2C2Z - chains A and B of the 3 polymer chains in the assembly; structure by X-ray diffraction, 1.95 A resolution.

[Chain A]
Molecule: Caspase-8 P18 subunit
Source organism: Homo sapiens
Notes: EC 3.4.22.-; fragment: alpha sub-unit, residues 218-374
Reference sequence: Q14790 (CASP8_HUMAN); residue numbers follow UniProt; this construct covers 218-374
Amino-acid sequence (159 residues; each row starts with the number of its first residue):
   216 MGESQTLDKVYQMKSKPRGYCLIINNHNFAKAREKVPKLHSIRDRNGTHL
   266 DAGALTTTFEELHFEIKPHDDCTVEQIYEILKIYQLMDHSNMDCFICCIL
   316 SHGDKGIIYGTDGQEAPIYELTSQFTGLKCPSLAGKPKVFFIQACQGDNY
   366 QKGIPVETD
Disordered / not traced: 216-222, 373-374
Curated features (UniProtKB/Swiss-Prot):
  - active site: His317, Cys360
  - site: Asp374 (Cleavage)
  - modified residue: Lys224 (N6-acetyllysine), Tyr334 (Phosphotyrosine)

[Chain B]
Molecule: Caspase-8 P10 subunit
Source organism: Homo sapiens
Notes: EC 3.4.22.-; fragment: beta-subunit, residues 376-479
Reference sequence: Q14790 (CASP8_HUMAN); residue numbers follow UniProt; this construct covers 376-479
Amino-acid sequence (106 residues; numbered 374 to 479; the number before each row is that of its first residue):
   374 MAEEQPYLEMDLSSPQTRYIPDEADFLLGMATVNNCVSYRNPAEGTWYIQ
   424 SLCQSLRERCPRGDDILTILTEVNYEVSNKDDKKNMGKQMPQPTFTLRKK
   474 LVFPSD
Disordered / not traced: 374-389
Residues lining bound ligands: dithiane diol (DTD): Glu396, Phe399, Leu401, Gln465, Thr467, Phe468, Thr469
Curated features (UniProtKB/Swiss-Prot):
  - site: Asp384, Leu385 (Cleavage)
  - modified residue: Tyr380 (Phosphotyrosine), Ser387 (Phosphoserine), Arg413 (Microbial infection: ADP-riboxanated arginine)

[How chain A and chain B interact]
Pairs across the interface (108):
  Asp223(A) with Lys473(B)
  Lys224(A) with Lys472(B); Lys473(B), hydrogen bond (backbone-backbone)
  Val225(A) with Lys472(B); Lys473(B); Val475(B), hydrophobic
  Tyr226(A) with Asp398(B), hydrogen bond; Leu470(B); Arg471(B), hydrogen bond (side chain-backbone); Lys472(B); Lys473(B), hydrogen bond (backbone-backbone)
  Met228(A) with Leu474(B), hydrophobic; Val475(B); Pro477(B)
  Lys231(A) with Asp479(B), hydrogen bond (side chain-backbone)
  Arg233(A) with Pro477(B), hydrogen bond (side chain-backbone); Asp479(B), hydrogen bond (side chain-backbone)
  Arg260(A) with Arg413(B)
  Asn261(A) with Arg413(B), hydrogen bond (backbone-side chain); Pro415(B)
  Gly262(A) with Pro415(B)
  Leu265(A) with Ala416(B); Glu417(B); Gly418(B); Gln423(B), hydrogen bond (backbone-side chain)
  Asp266(A) with Gly418(B); Thr419(B), hydrogen bond; Ile422(B); Gln423(B), hydrogen bond
  Ala269(A) with Gln423(B); Cys426(B); Arg430(B), hydrogen bond (backbone-side chain)
  Leu270(A) with Ile422(B), hydrophobic; Cys426(B), hydrophobic
  Thr273(A) with Cys426(B), hydrogen bond; Leu429(B); Arg430(B), hydrogen bond
  Phe274(A) with Leu429(B), hydrophobic
  Leu277(A) with Cys433(B), hydrophobic; Phe476(B)
  His278(A) with Pro477(B); Ser478(B), hydrogen bond (side chain-backbone); Asp479(B)
  Phe279(A) with Phe476(B), hydrophobic
  Cys309(A) with Phe476(B), hydrophobic
  Leu315(A) with Ile422(B), hydrophobic
  Lys320(A) with Asn407(B); Asn408(B), hydrogen bond
  Gly321(A) with Asn407(B), hydrogen bond (backbone-side chain)
  Thr337(A) with Phe399(B)
  Phe340(A) with Phe399(B)
  Thr341(A) with Asp395(B), hydrogen bond; Phe399(B)
  Gly342(A) with Asp395(B), hydrogen bond (backbone-backbone)
  Leu343(A) with Asp395(B), hydrogen bond (backbone-side chain)
  Gly350(A) with Asp398(B)
  Lys351(A) with Asp398(B)
  Pro352(A) with Asp398(B); Leu474(B), hydrophobic
  Lys353(A) with Ala397(B); Asp398(B), hydrogen bond (backbone-backbone); Phe399(B); Leu400(B), hydrogen bond (backbone-backbone)
  Val354(A) with Leu400(B); Leu474(B), hydrophobic
  Phe355(A) with Phe399(B), hydrophobic; Leu400(B), hydrogen bond (backbone-backbone); Leu401(B); Gly402(B), hydrogen bond (backbone-backbone)
  Phe356(A) with Gly402(B); Tyr421(B); Leu425(B), hydrophobic
  Ile357(A) with Leu401(B), hydrophobic; Gly402(B), hydrogen bond (backbone-backbone); Met403(B), hydrophobic; Ala404(B), hydrogen bond (backbone-backbone)
  Gln358(A) with Ala404(B); Ser411(B), hydrogen bond; Thr419(B), hydrogen bond; Tyr421(B); Ile422(B)
  Ala359(A) with Thr405(B); Ser411(B), hydrogen bond (backbone-side chain)
  Cys360(A) with Cys409(B); Val410(B), hydrophobic; Ser411(B), hydrogen bond (backbone-side chain)
  Gln361(A) with Met403(B); Val406(B); Asn407(B); Asn408(B), hydrogen bond (backbone-backbone); Cys409(B), hydrogen bond (backbone-backbone)
  Gly362(A) with Asn408(B); Cys409(B); Val410(B)
  Asp363(A) with Asn408(B); Val410(B)
  Asn364(A) with Asn408(B), hydrogen bond (side chain-backbone); Cys409(B); Val410(B), hydrogen bond (backbone-backbone)
  Tyr365(A) with Val410(B), hydrophobic; Tyr412(B); Asn458(B), hydrogen bond
  Gln366(A) with Val406(B); Cys409(B), hydrogen bond; Gly460(B); Lys461(B), hydrogen bond (backbone-backbone)
  Lys367(A) with Lys461(B)
  Gly368(A) with Lys461(B)
Also at the interface, not in a pair above, chain A (55 interface residues in all): Asp259, Thr263, Thr272, Glu276, Ile311, His317, Ile333, Tyr334
Also at the interface, not in a pair above, chain B (50 interface residues in all): Ile393, Glu396, Leu443, Asp455, Met459, Met463

[In short]
Chain A and chain B form an interface of 55 and 50 residues respectively; the contacts include 37 hydrogen
bonds. Polar contacts include Tyr226(A)-Asp398(B), Tyr226(A)-Arg471(B) and Lys231(A)-Asp479(B). Dithiane diol
is bound between chain A and chain B.
Chain A is Caspase-8 P18 subunit and chain B is Caspase-8 P10 subunit, both from Homo sapiens; the structure,
Crystal structure of caspase-8 in complex with aza-peptide Michael acceptor inhibitor, was determined by X-ray
diffraction (same publication as 2C1E, 2C2K, 2C2M and 2C2O).
